Entry 4B3R (X-ray diffraction, 3.00 A resolution); this record covers chains A and E of the 23 polymer chains in the assembly.

Chain A:
Molecule: 16S ribosomal RNA
Organism: Thermus thermophilus HB8
Sequence (1521 nucleotides; row label = number of the first residue in the row; note: 44 numbers in that range are skipped by the numbering (no residue carries them; nothing is unmodelled there); a row labelled like 189A-189L holds insertion residues (189A, then the next letters in order)):
     1 UUGUUGGAGA GUUUGAUCCU GGCUCAGGGU GAACGCUGGC GGCGUGCCUA AGACAUGCAA
    61 GUCGUGCGGG CCG
    76 CGGGGUUUU
    88 ACUCCG
    96 UGGUCAGCGG CGGACGGGUG AGUAACGCGU GGGU
  129A G
   130 ACCUACCCGG AAGAGGGGGA CAACCCGGGG AAACUCGGGC UAAUCCCCCA UGUGGACCCG
189A-189L CCCCUUGGGGUG
   190 UGUCCAAAGG GCUUU
   216 GCCCGCUUCC GGAUGGGCCC GCGUCCCAUC AGCUAGUUGG UGGGGUAAUG GCCCACCAAG
   276 GCGACGACGG GUAGCCGGUC UGAGAGGAUG GCCGGCCACA GGGGCACUGA GACACGGGCC
   336 CCACUCCUAC GGGAGGCAGC AGUUAGGAAU CUUCCGCAAU GGGCGCAAGC CUGACGGAGC
   396 GACGCCGCUU GGAGGAAGAA GCCCUUCGGG GUGUAAACUC CUGA
   441 ACCCGGGACG AAACCCCC
   460 GA
   470 CGAGGGGA
   479 CUGACGGUAC CGGGGUAA
   498 UAGCGCCGGC CAACUCCGUG CCAGCAGCCG CGGUAAUACG GAGGGCGCGA GCGUUACCCG
   558 GAUUCACUGG GCGUAAAGGG CGUGUAGGCG GCCUGGGGCG UCCCAUGUGA AAGACCACGG
   618 CUCAACCGUG GGGGAGCGUG GGAUACGCUC AGGCUAGACG GUGGGAGAGG GUGGUGGAAU
   678 UCCCGGAGUA GCGGUGAAAU GCGCAGAUAC CGGGAGGAAC GCCGAUGGCG AAGGCAGCCA
   738 CCUGGUCCAC CCGUGACGCU GAGGCGCGAA AGCGUGGGGA GCAAACCGGA UUAGAUACCC
   798 GGGUAGUCCA CGCCCUAAAC GAUGCGCGCU AGGUCUCUGG GUCU
   848 CCUGGGGGCC GAAGCUAACG CGUUAAGCGC GCCGCCUGGG GAGUACGGCC GCAAGGCUGA
   908 AACUCAAAGG AAUUGACGGG GGCCCGCACA AGCGGUGGAG CAUGUGGUUU AAUUCGAAGC
   968 AACGCGAAGA ACCUUACCAG GCCUUGACAU GCUA
 1001A G
  1002 GGAACCCGGG UGAAAGCCUG GGGUGCCCC
1030A-1030D GCGA
  1031 GGGGAGCCCU AGCACAGGUG CUGCAUGGCC GUCGUCAGCU CGUGCCGUGA GGUGUUGGGU
  1091 UAAGUCCCGC AACGAGCGCA ACCCCCGCCG UUAGUUGCCA GCGGUUCGGC CGGGCACUCU
  1151 AACGGGACUG CCCGCG
  1168 AAAGCGGGAG GAAGGAGGGG ACGACGUCUG GUCAGCAUGG CCCUUACGGC CUGGGCGACA
  1228 CACGUGCUAC AAUGCCCACU ACAAAGCGAU GCCACCCGGC AACGGGGAGC UAAUCGCAAA
  1288 AAGGUGGGCC CAGUUCGGAU UGGGGUCUGC AACCCGACCC CAUGAAGCCG GAAUCGCUAG
  1348 UAAUCGCGGA UCAGCC
 1363A A
  1364 UGCCGCGGUG AAUACGUUCC CGGGCCUUGU ACACACCGCC CGUCACGCCA UGGGAGCGGG
  1424 CUCUACCCGA AGUCGCCGG
1442A-1442B GA
  1443 GCCUA
  1452 C
  1456 GGGCAGGCGC CGAGGGUAGG GCCCGUGACU GGGGCGAAGU CGUAACAAGG UAGCUGUACC
  1516 GGAAGGUGCG GCUGGAUCAC CUCCUUUCU
Disordered / not traced: 1-4, 1534-1538
Ion coordination: Mg2+ site 1: U12, G21, G22; Mg2+ site 2: U12, C526, G527, A914; Mg2+ site 3: U14, U17; Mg2+ site 4: G15, U920; Mg2+ site 5 near G21 (its only coordinating residue here); Mg2+ site 6 near G29 (its only coordinating residue here); Mg2+ site 7: A33, C398; Mg2+ site 8: U37, G38; Mg2+ site 9: C58, U387; Mg2+ site 10: G61, U62, G105; Mg2+ site 11: G70, U99; Mg2+ site 12: G107, G324, G326; 129 more Mg2+ sites not listed; 12 more K+ sites not listed
Small-molecule neighbours: M5Z ((1R,2R,3S,4R,6S)-4,6-diamino-2-{[3-O-(2,6-diamino-2,6-dideoxy-beta-L-idopyranosyl)-beta-D-ribofuranosyl]oxy}-3-hydroxycyclohexyl 2-amino-2-deoxy-4,6-O-[(1R)-3-phenylpropylidene]-alpha-D-glucopyranoside): G1405, U1406, C1407, A1408, C1409, G1489, C1490, G1491, A1492, A1493, G1494, U1495, C1496
What the authors report for this chain:
  - binding site for M5Z: G1491, A1492
  - mutagenesis - A1408G (>=720 uM), G1491A (>=720 uM), G1491C (>=720 uM): decreased binding to M5Z

Chain E:
Protein: 30S ribosomal protein S5
Organism: Thermus thermophilus HB8
UniProt: Q5SHQ5 (RS5_THET8); residues -2 to 158 here correspond to UniProt positions 2-162 (UniProt number = residue number + 4)
Sequence (161 residues; each row starts with the number of its first residue; numbers below 1 keep their minus sign (Pro-2 is residue -2)):
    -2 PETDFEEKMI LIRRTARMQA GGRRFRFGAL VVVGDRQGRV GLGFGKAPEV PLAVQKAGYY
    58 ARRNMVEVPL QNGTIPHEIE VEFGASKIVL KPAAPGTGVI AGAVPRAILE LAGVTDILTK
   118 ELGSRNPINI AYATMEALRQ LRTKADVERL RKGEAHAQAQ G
Disordered / not traced: -2 to 0, 152-158

How chain A and chain E interact:
Contacting residue pairs - 75 pairs, chain A then chain E:
  G6(A) - Ala90(E)  base contact
  G6(A) - Ala91(E)  hydrogen bond to the base
  G6(A) - Thr94(E)  hydrogen bond to the base
  G6(A) - Leu115(E)  base contact
  G7(A) - Lys88(E)  hydrogen bond to the base
  G7(A) - Ile97(E)  sugar contact
  G7(A) - Thr116(E)  hydrogen bond to the sugar
  G7(A) - Lys117(E)  base contact
  A8(A) - Ile97(E)  phosphate contact
  A8(A) - Ala98(E)  hydrogen bond to the sugar
  A8(A) - Gly99(E)  hydrogen bond to the sugar
  A8(A) - Thr116(E)  sugar contact
  G9(A) - Lys117(E)  salt bridge to the phosphate
  G9(A) - Glu118(E)  hydrogen bond to the phosphate
  G9(A) - Arg122(E)  salt bridge to the phosphate
  A10(A) - Arg122(E)  phosphate contact
  G15(A) - Ala13(E)  hydrogen bond to the base
  G15(A) - Arg14(E)  base contact
  G15(A) - Met15(E)  base contact
  G15(A) - Arg20(E)  hydrogen bond to the sugar
  A16(A) - Thr12(E)  sugar contact
  A16(A) - Ala13(E)  hydrogen bond to the sugar
  U17(A) - Arg10(E)  hydrogen bond to the phosphate
  C18(A) - Arg10(E)  salt bridge to the phosphate
  C18(A) - Asn123(E)  hydrogen bond to the phosphate
  C18(A) - Asn126(E)  phosphate contact
  C19(A) - Ala82(E)  phosphate contact
  C19(A) - Ser121(E)  hydrogen bond to the phosphate
  C19(A) - Asn123(E)  phosphate contact
  C19(A) - Asn126(E)  phosphate contact
  U20(A) - Ala82(E)  phosphate contact
  U20(A) - Ser121(E)  phosphate contact
  G558(A) - Lys117(E)  phosphate contact
  G558(A) - Arg122(E)  phosphate contact
  A559(A) - Lys117(E)  salt bridge to the phosphate
  A559(A) - Arg122(E)  salt bridge to the phosphate
  A864(A) - Gly81(E)  phosphate contact
  U921(A) - Arg14(E)  sugar contact
  U921(A) - Met15(E)  hydrogen bond to the sugar
  G922(A) - Met15(E)  phosphate contact
  G922(A) - Gln16(E)  sugar contact
  G922(A) - Ala17(E)  phosphate contact
  A923(A) - Ala17(E)  phosphate contact
  C1069(A) - Gln16(E)  phosphate contact
  C1069(A) - Arg21(E)  phosphate contact
  U1070(A) - Arg14(E)  salt bridge to the phosphate
  U1070(A) - Gln16(E)  phosphate contact
  U1070(A) - Arg21(E)  salt bridge to the phosphate
  C1071(A) - Arg23(E)  salt bridge to the phosphate
  G1072(A) - Pro45(E)  phosphate contact
  G1072(A) - Lys53(E)  salt bridge to the phosphate
  U1073(A) - Lys53(E)  salt bridge to the phosphate
  G1074(A) - Tyr56(E)  phosphate contact
  G1074(A) - Tyr57(E)  hydrogen bond to the phosphate
  G1077(A) - Lys43(E)  hydrogen bond to the base
  U1078(A) - Ile125(E)  sugar contact
  U1078(A) - Asn126(E)  hydrogen bond to the sugar
  G1079(A) - Arg10(E)  hydrogen bond to the phosphate
  A1080(A) - Arg10(E)  salt bridge to the phosphate
  A1080(A) - Thr12(E)  hydrogen bond to the phosphate
  A1080(A) - Ala13(E)  sugar contact
  A1080(A) - Phe41(E)  phosphate contact
  A1080(A) - Lys43(E)  salt bridge to the phosphate
  G1081(A) - Thr12(E)  hydrogen bond to the phosphate
  G1081(A) - Ala13(E)  phosphate contact
  G1081(A) - Arg14(E)  phosphate contact
  G1081(A) - Arg23(E)  phosphate contact
  C1192(A) - Arg21(E)  hydrogen bond to the base
  G1193(A) - Gly18(E)  sugar contact
  G1193(A) - Arg21(E)  sugar contact
  U1194(A) - Gly18(E)  sugar contact
  A1396(A) - Met15(E)  base contact
  C1397(A) - Arg20(E)  salt bridge to the phosphate
  A1398(A) - Gln16(E)  hydrogen bond to the base
  A1398(A) - Gly18(E)  base contact
Other interface residues (no listed pair), chain A (36 interface residues in all): U560, G1082
Other interface residues (no listed pair), chain E (42 interface residues in all): Gly19, Leu49, Phe80, Ser83, Arg103, Leu119, Tyr129

Summary:
Chain A and chain E form an interface of 36 and 42 residues respectively; the contacts include 22 hydrogen
bonds and 13 salt bridges. Polar contacts include G6(A)-Ala91(E), G6(A)-Thr94(E) and G7(A)-Lys88(E). The paper
reports a binding site for M5Z at G1491(A) and A1492(A); A1408G, G1491A and G1491C of chain A reduce binding
to M5Z.
Chain A is 16S ribosomal RNA and chain E is 30S ribosomal protein S5, both from Thermus thermophilus HB8; the
structure, Crystal structure of the 30S ribosome in complex with compound 30, was determined by X-ray
diffraction, deposited together with 4B3M, 4B3S and 4B3T.
